Entry 3CF3 (X-ray diffraction, 4.25 A resolution (low resolution: residue-level contacts below are approximate; hydrogen-bond / salt-bridge calls are withheld)); this record covers chains A and B of the 3 polymer chains in the assembly.

Chain A (and B):
Molecule: Transitional endoplasmic reticulum ATPase
Organism: Mus musculus
Notes: chain B of this document is another copy of the same molecule, construct and numbering; everything in this record applies to it too
UniProt: Q01853 (TERA_MOUSE); residue numbers follow UniProt; this construct covers 1-806
Chain sequence (806 residues; row label = number of the first residue in the row):
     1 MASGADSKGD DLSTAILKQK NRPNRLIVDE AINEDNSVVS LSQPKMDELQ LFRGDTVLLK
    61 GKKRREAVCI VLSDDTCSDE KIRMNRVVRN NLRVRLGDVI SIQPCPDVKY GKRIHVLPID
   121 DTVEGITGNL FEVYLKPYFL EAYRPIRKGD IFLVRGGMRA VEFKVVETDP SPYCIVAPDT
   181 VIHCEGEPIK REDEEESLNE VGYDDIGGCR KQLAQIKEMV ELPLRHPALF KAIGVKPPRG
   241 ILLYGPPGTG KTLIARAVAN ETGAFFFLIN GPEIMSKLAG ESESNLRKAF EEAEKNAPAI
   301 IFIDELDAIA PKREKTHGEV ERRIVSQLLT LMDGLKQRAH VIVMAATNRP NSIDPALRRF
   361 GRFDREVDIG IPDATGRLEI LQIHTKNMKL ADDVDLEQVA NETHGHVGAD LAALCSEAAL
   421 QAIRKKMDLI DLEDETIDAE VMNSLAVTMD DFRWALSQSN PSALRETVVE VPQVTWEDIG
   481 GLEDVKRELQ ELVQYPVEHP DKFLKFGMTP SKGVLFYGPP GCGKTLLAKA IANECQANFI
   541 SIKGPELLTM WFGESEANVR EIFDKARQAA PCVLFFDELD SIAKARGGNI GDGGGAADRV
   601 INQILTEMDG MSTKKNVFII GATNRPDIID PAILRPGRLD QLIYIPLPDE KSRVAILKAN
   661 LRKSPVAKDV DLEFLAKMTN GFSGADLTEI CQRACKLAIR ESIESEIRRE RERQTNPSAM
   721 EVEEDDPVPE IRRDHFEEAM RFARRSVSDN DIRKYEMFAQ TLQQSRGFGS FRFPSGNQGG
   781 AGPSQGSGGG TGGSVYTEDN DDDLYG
Unresolved in the structure: 1-20, 708-727, 764-806
Curated features (UniProtKB/Swiss-Prot):
  - region: Thr-797 to Gly-806 (Interaction with UBXN6)
  - motif: Asp-802 to Gly-806 (PIM motif)
  - binding site (ATP): Pro-247 to Leu-253, Asn-348, His-384, Gly-521 to Leu-526
  - modified residue: Ala-2 (N-acetylalanine), Ser-3 (Phosphoserine), Ser-7 (Phosphoserine), Ser-13 (Phosphoserine), Ser-37 (Phosphoserine), Lys-315 (N6,N6,N6-trimethyllysine), Thr-436 (Phosphothreonine), Ser-462 (Phosphoserine), Lys-502 (N6-acetyllysine), Lys-505 (N6-acetyllysine), Lys-668 (N6-acetyllysine), Ser-702 (Phosphoserine), Lys-754 (N6-acetyllysine), Ser-770 (Phosphoserine), Ser-775 (Phosphoserine), Ser-787 (Phosphoserine), Tyr-805 (Phosphotyrosine)
  - cross-link (Glycyl lysine isopeptide (Lys-Gly)): Lys-8 (interchain with G-Cter in SUMO2), Lys-18 (interchain with G-Cter in SUMO2)
  - mutagenesis: Arg-144 (R144A: Loss of phospholipid-binding)
Small-molecule neighbours:
  - ADP (adenosine-5'-diphosphate), molecule 1: Asp-205, Ile-206, Gly-207, Cys-209, Pro-246, Pro-247, Gly-248, Thr-249, Gly-250, Lys-251, Thr-252, Leu-253, Asp-304, Ile-380, Ile-383, His-384, Gly-408, Ala-409
  - ADP, molecule 2: Asp-478, Ile-479, Gly-480, Pro-519, Pro-520, Gly-521, Cys-522, Gly-523, Lys-524, Thr-525, Leu-526, Ile-656, Ala-659, Asn-660, Gly-684, Ala-685, Thr-688

Interface between chain A and chain B:
Pairs across the interface (87; chain A residue first):
  Asn-21(A) with Ile-430(B)
  Glu-80(A) with Leu-429(B)
  Val-99(A) with Asp-431(B); Glu-433(B)
  Gln-215(A) with Gln-458(B)
  Glu-218(A) with Arg-424(B); Trp-454(B); Gln-458(B)
  Leu-222(A) with Leu-420(B); Arg-424(B); Asp-428(B)
  His-226(A) with Asp-428(B)
  Ala-228(A) with Asp-434(B)
  Lys-231(A) with Glu-124(B); Gly-125(B); Glu-435(B)
  Ala-232(A) with Gly-125(B); Arg-159(B)
  Ile-233(A) with Met-158(B); Met-442(B)
  Gly-234(A) with Met-158(B)
  Val-235(A) with Ser-416(B); Leu-420(B)
  Pro-238(A) with Glu-417(B)
  His-317(A) with His-317(B)
  Glu-319(A) with Val-320(B); Glu-321(B)
  Arg-322(A) with Glu-321(B)
  Arg-323(A) with Ser-276(B); Leu-278(B); Ala-279(B)
  Ser-326(A) with Pro-272(B); Met-275(B); Ser-276(B)
  Leu-329(A) with Pro-272(B)
  Thr-330(A) with Pro-272(B); Glu-273(B)
  Arg-359(A) with Lys-251(B); Glu-305(B); Asn-348(B)
  Phe-360(A) with Pro-247(B); Ala-409(B); Asp-410(B)
  Arg-362(A) with Glu-305(B)
  Arg-365(A) with Glu-417(B); Gln-458(B)
  Glu-491(A) with Arg-700(B)
  Tyr-495(A) with Ile-703(B)
  His-499(A) with Ile-703(B); Ile-707(B)
  Lys-502(A) with Ile-699(B); Ser-702(B); Ile-703(B); Glu-706(B)
  Phe-503(A) with Ile-699(B)
  Lys-505(A) with Pro-665(B); Pro-729(B)
  Phe-506(A) with Ser-664(B); Pro-665(B); Cys-695(B); Ala-698(B); Ile-699(B); Pro-729(B)
  Met-508(A) with Lys-696(B); Ile-699(B)
  Gly-593(A) with Arg-586(B); Gly-587(B); Ile-590(B); Gly-591(B)
  Gly-594(A) with Ala-585(B); Arg-586(B); Gly-587(B)
  Gly-595(A) with Lys-584(B); Ala-585(B); Gly-587(B)
  Asp-598(A) with Phe-552(B)
  Arg-599(A) with Phe-552(B)
  Asn-602(A) with Pro-545(B); Thr-549(B)
  Gln-603(A) with Thr-549(B)
  Gly-610(A) with Arg-465(B)
  Thr-613(A) with His-404(B)
  Lys-614(A) with Glu-402(B)
  Lys-615(A) with Pro-461(B)
  Arg-635(A) with Glu-578(B)
  Gln-641(A) with Lys-696(B)
  Thr-761(A) with Arg-744(B)
Also at the interface, not in a pair above, chain A (60 interface residues in all): Ile-27, Phe-230, Lys-236, Gly-318, Gln-327, Ala-356, Arg-487, Thr-509, Asp-592, Ala-597, Thr-606, Met-611, Gln-763
Also at the interface, not in a pair above, chain B (75 interface residues in all): Ile-126, Gly-248, Lys-277, Ala-308, Glu-319, Val-407, Ile-423, Arg-453, Ser-459, Ser-462, Leu-548, Lys-663, Gln-692, Glu-730, Ile-731

In short:
The interface between chain A and chain B involves 60 residues on one side and 75 on the other. Chain A binds
ADP. UniProt lists 15 ATP-binding residues and one mutagenesis site on chain A.
Chain A and chain B are both Transitional endoplasmic reticulum ATPase (Mus musculus); the structure,
Structure of P97/vcp in complex with ADP, was determined by X-ray diffraction, deposited together with 3CF0,
3CF1 and 3CF2.
